Entry 8IKL (electron microscopy, 2.33 A resolution); this record covers chains B and Y of the 4 polymer chains in the assembly.

[Chain B]
Molecule: Guanine nucleotide-binding protein G(I)/G(S)/G(T) subunit beta-1
From: Homo sapiens
Reference sequence: P62873 (GBB1_HUMAN); residue numbers follow UniProt; this construct covers 3-340
Amino-acid sequence (338 residues; each row starts with the number of its first residue):
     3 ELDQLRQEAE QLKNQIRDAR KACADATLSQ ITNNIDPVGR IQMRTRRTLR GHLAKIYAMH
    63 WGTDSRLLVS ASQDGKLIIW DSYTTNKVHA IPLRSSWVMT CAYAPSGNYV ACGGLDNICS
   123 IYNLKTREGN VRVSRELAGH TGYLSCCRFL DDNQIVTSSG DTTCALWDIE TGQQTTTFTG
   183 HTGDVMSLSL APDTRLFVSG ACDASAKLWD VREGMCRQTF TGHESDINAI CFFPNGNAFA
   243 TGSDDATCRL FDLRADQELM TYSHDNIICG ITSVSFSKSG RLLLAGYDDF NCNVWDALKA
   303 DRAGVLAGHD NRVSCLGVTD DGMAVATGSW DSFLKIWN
Swiss-Prot annotation at these positions:
  - modified residue: H266 (Phosphohistidine)
  - natural variant: L30 (L30F: In MRD42; uncertain significance), R52 (R52G: In MRD42), G64 (G64V: In MRD42), D76 (D76E: In MRD42; D76G: In MRD42), G77 (G77S: In MRD42), K78 (K78R: In MRD42), I80 (I80N: In MRD42; I80T: In MRD42), H91 (H91R: In MRD42; uncertain significance), A92 (A92T: In MRD42), P94 (P94S: In MRD42), L95 (L95P: In MRD42), R96 (R96L: In MRD42), 5 further natural variant entries in UniProt

[Chain Y]
Molecule: Guanine nucleotide-binding protein G(I)/G(S)/G(O) subunit gamma-2
From: Homo sapiens
Reference sequence: P59768 (GBG2_HUMAN); residues 1-71 here = UniProt positions 1-71
Amino-acid sequence (71 residues; each row starts with the number of its first residue):
     1 MASNNTASIA QARKLVEQLK MEANIDRIKV SKAAADLMAY CEAHAKEDPL LTPVPASENP
    61 FREKKFFCAI L
Unresolved in the structure: 1-8, 62-71
Swiss-Prot annotation at these positions:
  - modified residue: A2 (N-acetylalanine), C68 (Cysteine methyl ester)
  - lipidation: C68 (S-geranylgeranyl cysteine)

[Chain B / chain Y interface]
Contacting residue pairs (81; chain B residue first):
  L7(B) with A12(Y), hydrophobic; R13(Y); V16(Y)
  E10(B) with V16(Y)
  A11(B) with L19(Y)
  L14(B) with V16(Y); L19(Y), hydrophobic; K20(Y)
  K15(B) with L19(Y)
  I18(B) with L19(Y), hydrophobic; E22(Y); A23(Y), hydrophobic; R27(Y)
  A21(B) with R27(Y)
  C25(B) with R27(Y); I28(Y); K29(Y); V30(Y), hydrogen bond (backbone-backbone)
  A26(B) with V30(Y), hydrophobic
  D27(B) with K29(Y), salt bridge; V30(Y); S31(Y), hydrogen bond
  A28(B) with V30(Y)
  L30(B) with A34(Y), hydrophobic
  I33(B) with S31(Y); A34(Y), hydrophobic; M38(Y), hydrophobic
  T34(B) with M38(Y)
  I37(B) with M38(Y), hydrophobic
  V40(B) with L51(Y), hydrophobic
  M45(B) with L50(Y), hydrophobic
  R48(B) with F61(Y)
  R49(B) with P60(Y), hydrogen bond (side chain-backbone); F61(Y)
  S84(B) with F61(Y)
  Y85(B) with P60(Y); F61(Y), hydrophobic
  C218(B) with Q18(Y), hydrogen bond (backbone-side chain)
  R219(B) with E22(Y); I25(Y)
  Q220(B) with I25(Y)
  T221(B) with E22(Y), hydrogen bond
  F235(B) with L37(Y), hydrophobic; Y40(Y), hydrophobic; C41(Y), hydrophobic
  P236(B) with Y40(Y), hydrophobic
  N237(B) with Y40(Y)
  L252(B) with L37(Y), hydrophobic
  D254(B) with A33(Y)
  R256(B) with R27(Y); I28(Y), hydrogen bond (backbone-backbone); D36(Y), salt bridge
  A257(B) with I28(Y); V30(Y), hydrophobic
  D258(B) with R27(Y), salt bridge
  Q259(B) with V30(Y)
  L261(B) with L37(Y), hydrophobic
  S279(B) with D48(Y), hydrogen bond
  K280(B) with E47(Y); D48(Y)
  S281(B) with Y40(Y); C41(Y); H44(Y); D48(Y), hydrogen bond
  G282(B) with C41(Y)
  R283(B) with C41(Y); E42(Y), salt bridge; L51(Y)
  L284(B) with L51(Y), hydrophobic
  L300(B) with C41(Y), hydrophobic
  D323(B) with P49(Y)
  G324(B) with P49(Y); L50(Y)
  M325(B) with P49(Y), hydrophobic; L50(Y); V54(Y), hydrophobic
  A326(B) with F61(Y), hydrophobic
  V327(B) with L50(Y), hydrophobic
  I338(B) with F61(Y), hydrophobic
  N340(B) with N59(Y), hydrogen bond; F61(Y)
Also at the interface, not in a pair above, chain B (57 interface residues in all): Q17, R22, A24, I43, K209, M217, A240, V320
Also at the interface, not in a pair above, chain Y (37 interface residues in all): L15, M21, D26, A45, E58

[Overview]
57 residues of chain B face 37 of chain Y across their interface, with 9 hydrogen bonds and 4 salt bridges.
Polar contacts include D27(B)-K29(Y), R256(B)-D36(Y) and D258(B)-R27(Y).
Here chain B is Guanine nucleotide-binding protein G(I)/G(S)/G(T) subunit beta-1 and chain Y is Guanine
nucleotide-binding protein G(I)/G(S)/G(O) subunit gamma-2, both from Homo sapiens. Entry 8IKL (Cryo-EM
structure of the CD97-G13 complex) was determined by electron microscopy.
